Entry 6Z9T (electron microscopy, 4.10 A resolution (low resolution: residue-level contacts below are approximate; hydrogen-bond / salt-bridge calls are withheld)); this record covers chains f and R of the 15 polymer chains in the assembly.

# Chain f
Molecule: Transcription termination factor Rho
Organism: Escherichia coli
Notes: EC 3.6.4.-
UniProtKB: P0AG30 (RHO_ECOLI); residues 1-419 here = UniProt positions 1-419
Amino-acid sequence (419 residues; numbered 1 to 419; the number before each row is that of its first residue):
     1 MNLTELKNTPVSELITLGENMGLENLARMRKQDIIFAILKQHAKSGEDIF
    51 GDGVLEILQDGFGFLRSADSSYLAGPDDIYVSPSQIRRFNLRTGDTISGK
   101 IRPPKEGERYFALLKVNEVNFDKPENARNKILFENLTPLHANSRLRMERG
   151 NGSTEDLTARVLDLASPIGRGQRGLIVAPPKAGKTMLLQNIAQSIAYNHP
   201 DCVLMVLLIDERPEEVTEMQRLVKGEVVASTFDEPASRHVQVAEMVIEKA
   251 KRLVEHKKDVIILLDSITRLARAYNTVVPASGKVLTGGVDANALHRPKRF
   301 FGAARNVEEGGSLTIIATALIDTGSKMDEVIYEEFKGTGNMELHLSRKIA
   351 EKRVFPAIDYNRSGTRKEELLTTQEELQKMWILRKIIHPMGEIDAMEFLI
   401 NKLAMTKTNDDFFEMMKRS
Disordered / not traced: 418-419
Residues lining bound ligands: ADP (adenosine-5'-diphosphate): Arg366, Lys367, Glu369
Curated features (UniProtKB/Swiss-Prot):
  - region: Gly61 to Arg66 (RNA-binding 1), Asp78 to Tyr80 (RNA-binding 1), Glu108 to Tyr110 (RNA-binding 1), Val284 to Gly288 (RNA-binding 2)
  - binding site (ATP): Gly169 to Gly174, Lys181 to Met186, Arg212
  - site: Lys326 (RNA-binding 2)
  - mutagenesis: Phe62 (F62L/A: Defective for RNA-binding), Phe64 (F64L/A: Defective for RNA-binding), Lys181 (K181Q: Partial loss of ATPase, helicase and termination activity), Lys184 (K184Q: Improves ATPase and helicase activity but reduced termination activity), Cys202 (C202G/S: Does not affect the kinetics of ATP hydrolysis and inhibition by bicyclomycin), Asp265 (D265N: Loss of ATPase activity, helicase and termination activity)

# Chain R
Molecule: rut RNA
Sequence (99 nucleotides; numbered 1 to 99; the number before each row is that of its first residue):
     1 GGGAUAACCCCGCUCUUACACAUUCCAGCCCUGAAAAAGGGCAUCAAAUU
    51 AAACCACACCUAUGGUGUAUGUCAAAUUAAACCACACCUGGCGUGUGGC
Disordered / not traced: 1-18, 27-79

# Chain f / chain R interface
Pairs across the interface (31; chain f residue first):
  Glu56(f) with C25(R)
  Leu58(f) with C25(R)
  Asp60(f) with U23(R)
  Phe62(f) with U24(R)
  Phe64(f) with C25(R)
  Arg66(f) with C25(R)
  Ala74(f) with C25(R)
  Tyr80(f) with A22(R); U23(R); U24(R)
  Ser82(f) with C21(R); A22(R)
  Ser84(f) with A20(R); C21(R)
  Gln85(f) with C19(R); A20(R); C21(R)
  Arg88(f) with C19(R); A20(R)
  Phe89(f) with C19(R)
  Lys100(f) with C19(R)
  Glu108(f) with U24(R)
  Arg109(f) with U24(R); C26(R)
  Tyr110(f) with U24(R); C25(R); C26(R)
  Ala112(f) with A22(R)
  Leu114(f) with C19(R); A20(R)
  Lys115(f) with C19(R)
Other interface residues (no listed pair), chain f (24 interface residues in all): Arg102, Pro104, Leu113, Val116

# Summary
24 residues of chain f and 8 residues of chain R are in contact. Chain f binds ADP. From UniProt: 13
ATP-binding residues and 6 mutagenesis sites on chain f.
Here chain f is Transcription termination factor Rho (Escherichia coli) and chain R is rut RNA. Entry 6Z9T
(Transcription termination intermediate complex 5) was determined by electron microscopy together with 6Z9P,
6Z9Q, 6Z9R, 6Z9S, 7ADB, 7ADC, 7ADD and 7ADE from the same study.
